PDB entry 1KC8 | X-ray diffraction, 3.01 A resolution | chains A and M of the 30 polymer chains in the assembly

Chain A:
Molecule: 23S RRNA
From: Haloarcula marismortui
Sequence (2922 nucleotides; each row starts with the number of its first residue):
     2 UUGGCUACUAUGCCAGCUGGUGGAUUGCUCGGCUCAGGCGCUGAUGAAGG
    52 ACGUGCCAAGCUGCGAUAAGCCAUGGGGAGCCGCACGGAGGCGAAGAACC
   102 AUGGAUUUCCGAAUGAGAAUCUCUCUAACAAUUGCUUCGCGCAAUGAGGA
   152 ACCCCGAGAACUGAAACAUCUCAGUAUCGGGAGGAACAGAAAACGCAAUG
   202 UGAUGUCGUUAGUAACCGCGAGUGAACGCGAUACAGCCCAAACCGAAGCC
   252 CUCACGGGCAAUGUGGUGUCAGGGCUACCUCUCAUCAGCCGACCGUCUCG
   302 ACGAAGUCUCUUGGAACAGAGCGUGAUACAGGGUGACAACCCCGUACUCG
   352 AGACCAGUACGACGUGCGGUAGUGCCAGAGUAGCGGGGGUUGGAUAUCCC
   402 UCGCGAAUAACGCAGGCAUCGACUGCGAAGGCUAAACACAACCUGAGACC
   452 GAUAGUGAACAAGUAGUGUGAACGAACGCUGCAAAGUACCCUCAGAAGGG
   502 AGGCGAAAUAGAGCAUGAAAUCAGUUGGCGAUCGAGCGACAGGGCAUACA
   552 AGGUCCCUCGACGAAUGACCGACGCGCGAGCGUCCAGUAAGACUCACGGG
   602 AAGCCGAUGUUCUGUCGUACGUUUUGAAAAACGAGCCAGGGAGUGUGUCU
   652 GCAUGGCAAGUCUAACCGGAGUAUCCGGGGAGGCACAGGGAAACCGACAU
   702 GGCCGCAGGGCUUUGCCCGAGGGCCGCCGUCUUCAAGGGCGGGGAGCCAU
   752 GUGGACACGACCCGAAUCCGGACGAUCUACGCAUGGACAAGAUGAAGCGU
   802 GCCGAAAGGCACGUGGAAGUCUGUUAGAGUUGGUGUCCUACAAUACCCUC
   852 UCGUGAUCUAUGUGUAGGGGUGAAAGGCCCAUCGAGUCCGGCAACAGCUG
   902 GUUCCAAUCGAAACAUGUCGAAGCAUGACCUCCGCCGAGGUAGUCUGUGA
   952 GGUAGAGCGACCGAUUGGUGUGUCCGCCUCCGAGAGGAGUCGGCACACCU
  1002 GUCAAACUCCAAACUUACAGACGCCGUUUGACGCGGGGAUUCCGGUGCGC
  1052 GGGGUAAGCCUGUGUACCAGGAGGGGAACAACCCAGAGAUAGGUUAAGGU
  1102 CCCCAAGUGUGGAUUAAGUGUAAUCCUCUGAAGGUGGUCUCGAGCCCUAG
  1152 ACAGCCGGGAGGUGAGCUUAGAAGCAGCUACCCUCUAAGAAAAGCGUAAC
  1202 AGCUUACCGGCCGAGGUUUGAGGCGCCCAAAAUGAUCGGGACUCAAAUCC
  1252 ACCACCGAGACCUGUCCGUACCACUCAUACUGGUAAUCGAGUAGAUUGGC
  1302 GCUCUAAUUGGAUGGAAGUAGGGGUGAAAACUCCUAUGGACCGAUUAGUG
  1352 ACGAAAAUCCUGGCCAUAGUAGCAGCGAUAGUCGGGUGAGAACCCCGACG
  1402 GCCUAAUGGAUAAGGGUUCCUCAGCACUGCUGAUCAGCUGAGGGUUAGCC
  1452 GGUCCUAAGUCAUACCGCAACUCGACUAUGACGAAAUGGGAAACGGGUUA
  1502 AUAUUCCCGUGCCACUAUGCAGUGAAAGUUGACGCCCUGGGGUCGAUCAC
  1552 GCUGGGCAUUCGCCCAGUCGAACCGUCCAACUCCGUGGAAGCCGUAAUGG
  1602 CAGGAAGCGGACGAACGGCGGCAUAGGGAAACGUGAUUCAACCUGGGGCC
  1652 CAUGAAAAGACGAGCAUAGUGUCCGUACCGAGAACCGACACAGGUGUCCA
  1702 UGGCGGCGAAAGCCAAGGCCUGUCGGGAGCAACCAACGUUAGGGAAUUCG
  1752 GCAAGUUAGUCCCGUACCUUCGGAAGAAGGGAUGCCUGCUCCGGAACGGA
  1802 GCAGGUCGCAGUGACUCGGAAGCUCGGACUGUCUAGUAACAACAUAGGUG
  1852 ACCGCAAAUCCGCAAGGACUCGUACGGUCACUGAAUCCUGCCCAGUGCAG
  1902 GUAUCUGAACACCUCGUACAAGAGGACGAAGGACCUGUCAACGGCGGGGG
  1952 UAACUAUGACCCUCUUAAGGUAGCGUAGUACCUUGCCGCAUCAGUAGCGG
  2002 CUUGCAUGAAUGGAUUAACCAGAGCUUCACUGUCCCAACGUUGGGCCCGG
  2052 UGAACUGUACAUUCCAGUGCGGAGUCUGGAGACACCCAGGGGGAAGCGAA
  2102 GACCCUAUGGAGCUUUACUGCAGGCUGUCGCUGAGACGUGGUCGCCGAUG
  2152 UGCAGCAUAGGUAGGAGACACUACACAGGUACCCGCGCUAGCGGGCCACC
  2202 GAGUCAACAGUGAAAUACUACCCGUCGGUGACUGCGACUCUCACUCCGGG
  2252 AGGAGGACACCGAUAGCCGGGCAGUUUGACUGGGGCGGUACGCGCUCGAA
  2302 AAGAUAUCGAGCGCGCCCUAUGGCUAUCUCAGCCGGGACAGAGACCCGGC
  2352 GAAGAGUGCAAGAGCAAAAGAUAGCUUGACAGUGUUCUUCCCAACGAGGA
  2402 ACGCUGACGCGAAAGCGUGGUCUAGCGAACCAAUUAGCCUGCUUGAUGCG
  2452 GGCAAUUGAUGACAGAAAAGCUACCCUAGGGAUAACAGAGUCGUCACUCG
  2502 CAAGAGCACAUAUCGACCGAGUGGCUUGCUACCUCGAUGUCGGUUCCCUC
  2552 CAUCCUGCCCGUGCAGAAGCGGGCAAGGGUGAGGUUGUUCGCCUAUUAAA
  2602 GGAGGUCGUGAGCUGGGUUUAGACCGUCGUGAGACAGGUCGGCUGCUAUC
  2652 UACUGGGUGUGUAAUGGUGUCUGACAAGAACGACCGUAUAGUACGAGAGG
  2702 AACUACGGUUGGUGGCCACUGGUGUACCGGUUGUUCGAGAGAGCACGUGC
  2752 CGGGUAGCCACGCCACACGGGGUAAGAGCUGAACGCAUCUAAGCUCGAAA
  2802 CCCACUUGGAAAAGAGACACCGCCGAGGUCCCGCGUACAAGACGCGGUCG
  2852 AUAGACUCGGGGUGUGCGCGUCGAGGUAACGAGACGUUAAGCCCACGAGC
  2902 ACUAACAGACCAAAGCCAUCAU
Unresolved in the structure: 2-9, 126-127, 715, 971-998, 1560, 1952-1963, 2137-2236, 2339-2343, 2665-2666, 2915-2923
Differences from the reference sequence: conflict C560 (U3155 in 3377779)
Metal / ion sites: Mg2+ site 1 near G28 (its only coordinating residue here); Na+ site 1: C40, G41; Na+ site 2: G56, A59, G61; Na+ site 3 near U108 (its only coordinating residue here); Mg2+ site 2 near U115 (its only coordinating residue here); Na+ site 4: C141, G142; Na+ site 5 near U146 (its only coordinating residue here); Mg2+ site 3: C162, U2276; K+ site 1: C162, U163, U172; Mg2+ site 4: A165, A167, C168; Na+ site 6: A165, A166; Mg2+ site 5: A166, G219; 97 more Mg2+ sites not listed; 64 more Na+ sites not listed; 2 more K+ sites not listed
Small-molecule neighbours:
  - blasticidin s (BLS), molecule 1: A2007, G2285, G2286, C2287, U2628, A2635, C2636, A2637
  - blasticidin s (BLS), molecule 2: C2104, C2105, G2284, G2285, U2473, A2474, A2485, A2635, C2636, A2637

Chain M:
Protein: Ribosomal protein L15
From: Haloarcula marismortui
Reference sequence: P12737 (RL15_HALMA); residues 1-164 here = UniProt positions 1-164
Sequence (164 residues; numbered 1 to 164; the number before each row is that of its first residue):
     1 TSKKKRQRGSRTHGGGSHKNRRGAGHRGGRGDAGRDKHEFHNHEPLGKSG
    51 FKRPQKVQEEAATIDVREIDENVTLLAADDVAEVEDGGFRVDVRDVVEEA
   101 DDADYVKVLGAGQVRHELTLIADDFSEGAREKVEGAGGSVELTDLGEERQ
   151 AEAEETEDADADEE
Unresolved in the structure: 84-88, 151-164
Metal / ion sites: Na+ site 1: Gly-14 (shared with A1040(A), A1296(A) of chain A); Na+ site 2: Ala-33, Glu-39

How chain A and chain M interact:
Residue-residue contacts (172):
  G164(A) with Arg-30(M), phosphate contact
  A165(A) with Gly-29(M), phosphate contact; Arg-30(M), hydrogen bond to the phosphate; Ala-33(M), phosphate contact
  A166(A) with Ala-24(M), base contact; Gly-25(M), hydrogen bond to the base; Gly-28(M), base contact; Gly-29(M), hydrogen bond to the base; Ala-33(M), sugar contact; Gly-34(M), hydrogen bond to the phosphate; His-38(M), base contact
  G196(A) with Lys-56(M), hydrogen bond to the sugar
  C197(A) with Lys-56(M), phosphate contact
  U214(A) with Gln-55(M), sugar contact
  A215(A) with Lys-52(M), salt bridge to the phosphate; Gln-55(M), sugar contact
  A216(A) with Lys-52(M), salt bridge to the phosphate
  C220(A) with Lys-48(M), sugar contact
  G221(A) with Arg-35(M), phosphate contact; Leu-46(M), phosphate contact; Gly-47(M), hydrogen bond to the phosphate
  A222(A) with Asp-32(M), phosphate contact; Arg-35(M), salt bridge to the phosphate
  G223(A) with Gly-31(M), phosphate contact; Asp-32(M), hydrogen bond to the phosphate
  A226(A) with Gln-55(M), base contact
  G416(A) with Lys-56(M), phosphate contact
  G417(A) with Lys-56(M), salt bridge to the phosphate
  U623(A) with Arg-11(M), hydrogen bond to the phosphate
  U624(A) with His-18(M), salt bridge to the phosphate; Lys-19(M), hydrogen bond to the phosphate
  U625(A) with Lys-19(M), salt bridge to the phosphate
  G644(A) with Lys-4(M), sugar contact; Arg-8(M), salt bridge to the phosphate; His-13(M), hydrogen bond to the base; Arg-21(M), hydrogen bond to the base
  U645(A) with Lys-4(M), salt bridge to the phosphate
  C687(A) with Glu-99(M), base contact
  A688(A) with Asp-65(M), hydrogen bond to the base; Arg-67(M), salt bridge to the phosphate; Leu-109(M), base contact; Ala-111(M), base contact
  A692(A) with Gly-50(M), sugar contact; Phe-51(M), hydrogen bond to the sugar
  A693(A) with Phe-51(M), sugar contact; Arg-53(M), phosphate contact
  A694(A) with Arg-53(M), salt bridge to the phosphate
  G697(A) with Thr-63(M), base contact; Lys-107(M), salt bridge to the phosphate; Leu-109(M), base contact; Ser-126(M), phosphate contact; Glu-127(M), hydrogen bond to the phosphate
  A698(A) with Leu-109(M), phosphate contact; Gly-110(M), hydrogen bond to the phosphate; Ala-111(M), sugar contact; Ser-126(M), hydrogen bond to the phosphate; Gly-128(M), phosphate contact
  C699(A) with Gly-110(M), phosphate contact; Ala-111(M), phosphate contact; Gly-112(M), hydrogen bond to the phosphate; Lys-132(M), salt bridge to the phosphate
  A700(A) with Asp-70(M), hydrogen bond to the base; Glu-71(M), base contact; Gly-112(M), phosphate contact; Gln-113(M), hydrogen bond to the base; Val-114(M), base contact; Arg-115(M), hydrogen bond to the base
  U701(A) with Gln-113(M), hydrogen bond to the phosphate; Arg-115(M), salt bridge to the phosphate
  G745(A) with Arg-67(M), base contact; Glu-71(M), hydrogen bond to the base
  U753(A) with Ser-2(M), phosphate contact
  G754(A) with Lys-3(M), phosphate contact; Lys-4(M), salt bridge to the phosphate
  G755(A) with Lys-3(M), salt bridge to the phosphate
  C757(A) with Arg-27(M), phosphate contact; Gly-31(M), hydrogen bond to the phosphate
  A758(A) with Arg-27(M), salt bridge to the phosphate; Arg-30(M), phosphate contact; Gly-31(M), hydrogen bond to the phosphate
  C759(A) with Arg-30(M), salt bridge to the phosphate
  A761(A) with Arg-30(M), salt bridge to the phosphate
  C762(A) with Arg-21(M), hydrogen bond to the base
  C896(A) with Arg-30(M), hydrogen bond to the phosphate
  A897(A) with Gly-23(M), phosphate contact; Ala-24(M), hydrogen bond to the phosphate; Arg-30(M), salt bridge to the phosphate
  G898(A) with Arg-22(M), phosphate contact; Gly-23(M), hydrogen bond to the phosphate; Ala-24(M), phosphate contact; Gly-25(M), hydrogen bond to the phosphate; His-26(M), phosphate contact
  C899(A) with Arg-22(M), salt bridge to the phosphate
  U900(A) with Lys-19(M), salt bridge to the phosphate; Arg-22(M), salt bridge to the phosphate
  G901(A) with His-18(M), salt bridge to the phosphate; Lys-19(M), phosphate contact
  G902(A) with Arg-11(M), salt bridge to the phosphate; His-18(M), salt bridge to the phosphate
  U903(A) with Arg-11(M), salt bridge to the phosphate; Thr-12(M), base contact; His-13(M), sugar contact; His-18(M), base contact
  U904(A) with Gln-7(M), phosphate contact; Arg-8(M), hydrogen bond to the base; Gly-9(M), hydrogen bond to the phosphate; Ser-10(M), hydrogen bond to the phosphate; Arg-11(M), hydrogen bond to the phosphate
  C905(A) with Lys-5(M), hydrogen bond to the base; Arg-6(M), base contact; Arg-8(M), sugar contact
  C906(A) with Arg-6(M), base contact
  G918(A) with His-38(M), hydrogen bond to the base; Phe-40(M), sugar contact
  U919(A) with Lys-37(M), hydrogen bond to the phosphate; His-38(M), base contact
  C920(A) with Lys-37(M), salt bridge to the phosphate
  G924(A) with Gly-25(M), hydrogen bond to the sugar; His-38(M), base contact
  C925(A) with Gly-25(M), phosphate contact; His-26(M), salt bridge to the phosphate; Gly-28(M), sugar contact; His-38(M), sugar contact; Glu-39(M), hydrogen bond to the sugar
  A926(A) with His-38(M), sugar contact; Glu-39(M), sugar contact; His-41(M), hydrogen bond to the base
  U927(A) with His-41(M), hydrogen bond to the sugar
  G1039(A) with Lys-3(M), sugar contact
  U1041(A) with Gly-14(M), sugar contact; Gly-16(M), phosphate contact
  U1042(A) with Ser-17(M), hydrogen bond to the phosphate; Asn-20(M), hydrogen bond to the phosphate
  A1294(A) with Gly-16(M), phosphate contact
  G1295(A) with Thr-12(M), hydrogen bond to the phosphate; Gly-14(M), hydrogen bond to the phosphate; Gly-15(M), hydrogen bond to the phosphate; Gly-16(M), hydrogen bond to the phosphate
  A1296(A) with Lys-3(M), salt bridge to the phosphate
  U1297(A) with Lys-3(M), salt bridge to the phosphate
  U1298(A) with Arg-6(M), hydrogen bond to the base
  G1299(A) with Thr-1(M), phosphate contact; Arg-6(M), hydrogen bond to the base
  G1300(A) with Thr-1(M), hydrogen bond to the base
  C1301(A) with Lys-5(M), base contact
  G1302(A) with Lys-5(M), hydrogen bond to the base
  C1353(A) with Lys-5(M), hydrogen bond to the base
  G1354(A) with Lys-5(M), hydrogen bond to the base; Arg-8(M), salt bridge to the phosphate
  C2396(A) with Phe-40(M), sugar contact
  A2430(A) with Leu-46(M), sugar contact; Gly-47(M), hydrogen bond to the sugar
  C2431(A) with Gly-47(M), phosphate contact; Lys-48(M), hydrogen bond to the phosphate
  C2432(A) with Lys-48(M), salt bridge to the phosphate
  U2441(A) with Phe-51(M), sugar contact; Arg-53(M), hydrogen bond to the phosphate
  G2442(A) with Arg-53(M), salt bridge to the phosphate; Pro-54(M), sugar contact; Val-57(M), phosphate contact
  C2443(A) with Pro-54(M), base contact; Lys-56(M), hydrogen bond to the phosphate; Val-57(M), sugar contact
  U2444(A) with Lys-56(M), salt bridge to the phosphate
  G2452(A) with Phe-51(M), sugar contact
  G2453(A) with Gly-50(M), hydrogen bond to the phosphate; Phe-51(M), sugar contact
  C2454(A) with Ser-49(M), phosphate contact; Gly-50(M), hydrogen bond to the phosphate
  A2465(A) with Phe-40(M), base contact
  G2466(A) with Lys-37(M), salt bridge to the phosphate
  A2467(A) with Lys-37(M), salt bridge to the phosphate
Also at the interface, not in a pair above, chain A (90 interface residues in all): C696, A907, A1040, C2440, A2483
Also at the interface, not in a pair above, chain M (74 interface residues in all): Asp-36, Asn-42, Phe-125, Ala-129

Summary:
90 residues of chain A face 74 of chain M across their interface, with 58 hydrogen bonds and 36 salt bridges.
Among the polar pairs are A166(A)/Gly-25(M), A166(A)/Gly-29(M) and G644(A)/His-13(M). Ligands of chain A:
blasticidin s.
Chain A is 23S RRNA and chain M is Ribosomal protein L15, both from Haloarcula marismortui; the structure,
Co-crystal Structure of Blasticidin S Bound to the 50S Ribosomal Subunit, was determined by X-ray diffraction,
deposited together with 1K73, 1N8R and 1NJI.
